PDB entry 5G4Q | X-ray diffraction, 2.30 A resolution | chain A

# Chain A
Name: DNA polymerase III subunit beta
Source organism: Helicobacter pylori
Notes: EC 2.7.7.7
Reference sequence: O25242 (DPO3B_HELPY); residue numbers follow UniProt; this construct covers 1-374
Amino-acid sequence (374 residues; row label = number of the first residue in the row):
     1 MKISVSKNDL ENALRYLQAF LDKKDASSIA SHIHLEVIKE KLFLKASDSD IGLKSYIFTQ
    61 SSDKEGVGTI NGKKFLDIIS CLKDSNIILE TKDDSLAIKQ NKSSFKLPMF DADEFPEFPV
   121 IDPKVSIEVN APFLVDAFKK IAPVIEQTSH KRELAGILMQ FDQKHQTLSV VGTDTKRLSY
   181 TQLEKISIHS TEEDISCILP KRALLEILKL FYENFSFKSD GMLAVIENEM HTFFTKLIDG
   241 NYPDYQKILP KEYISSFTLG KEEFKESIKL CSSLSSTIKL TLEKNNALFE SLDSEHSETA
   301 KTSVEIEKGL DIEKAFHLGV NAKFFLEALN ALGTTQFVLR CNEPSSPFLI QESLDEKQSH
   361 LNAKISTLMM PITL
Unresolved in the structure: 146-152, 358-360
From the paper describing this entry:
  - binding site for 5-chloro-1H-indole-2,3-dione: Thr173, Thr175, Lys176, Arg177, Ile248
  - conformationally variable residues (side-chain flip): Ile248

# In short
The paper reports a binding site for 5-chloro-1H-indole-2,3-dione at Thr173, Thr175 and Lys176 among others;
conformational variability at Ile248.
Chain A is DNA polymerase III subunit beta (Helicobacter pylori); the structure, H.pylori Beta clamp in
complex with 5-chloroisatin, was determined by X-ray diffraction (same publication as 5FXT and 5FVE).
